Entry 6GKD (X-ray diffraction, 2.99 A resolution); this record covers chains A and B of the 18 polymer chains in the assembly.

== Chain A ==
Name: Cystic fibrosis transmembrane conductance regulator
Organism: Homo sapiens
Notes: EC 3.6.3.49; engineered mutation(s): del405-436
UniProt: Q20BJ8 (Q20BJ8_HUMAN); numbering as in UniProt; present here: 386-404, 437-646
Sequence (229 residues; row label = number of the first residue in the row; note: 32 numbers in that range are skipped by the numbering (no residue carries them; nothing is unmodelled there)):
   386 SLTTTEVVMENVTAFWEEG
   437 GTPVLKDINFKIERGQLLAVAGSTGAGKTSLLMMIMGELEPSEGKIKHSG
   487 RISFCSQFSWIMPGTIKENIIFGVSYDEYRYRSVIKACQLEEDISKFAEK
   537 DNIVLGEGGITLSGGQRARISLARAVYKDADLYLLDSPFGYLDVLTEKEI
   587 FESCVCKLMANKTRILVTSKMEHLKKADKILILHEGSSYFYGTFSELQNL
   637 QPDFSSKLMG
Not modelled in the structure: 386-388, 637-646
Differences from the reference sequence: expression tag (386)
Bound ions: Mg2+: Thr-465, Gln-493 (together with ATP)
Small-molecule neighbours: ATP (adenosine-5'-triphosphate): Trp-401, Val-440, Ser-459, Thr-460, Gly-461, Ala-462, Gly-463, Lys-464, Thr-465, Ser-466, Met-469, Gln-493
Reported in the primary citation:
  - mutagenesis - F508DEL: decreased binding to Nanobody G3a
  - mutagenesis - F508DEL: unchanged binding to Nanobody D12 (chain B)

== Chain B ==
Name: Nanobody D12
Organism: Lama glama
Notes: antibody fragment or engineered binder
Sequence (149 residues; row label = number of the first residue in the row):
     1 QVQLQESGGGLVQAGSSLRLACAATGSIRSINNMGWYRQAPGKQRGMVAI
    51 ITRVGNTDYADSVKGRFTISRDNAKNTVYLQMNSLKPEDTATYYCHAEIT
   101 EQSRPFYLTDDYWGQGTQVTVSSAAAHHHHHHGAAEQKLISEEDLNGAA
Not modelled in the structure: 127-149
Disulfide bonds: Cys-22/Cys-95

== How chain A and chain B interact ==
Contacting residue pairs (40; chain A residue first):
  Ala-457(A) / Leu-108(B)  hydrophobic
  Ser-459(A) / Tyr-107(B)
  Ser-549(A) / Asp-58(B)
  Gly-550(A) / Asp-58(B)  hydrogen bond (backbone-side chain)
  Gly-551(A) / Asp-58(B)  hydrogen bond (backbone-side chain)
  Gly-576(A) / Asn-33(B)  hydrogen bond (backbone-side chain)
  Tyr-577(A) / Ile-50(B)
  Tyr-577(A) / Thr-52(B)
  Tyr-577(A) / Asn-56(B)  hydrogen bond
  Leu-578(A) / Ile-50(B)
  Asp-579(A) / Tyr-37(B)
  Asp-579(A) / Met-47(B)
  Val-580(A) / Tyr-37(B)  hydrogen bond (backbone-side chain)
  Val-580(A) / His-96(B)
  Val-580(A) / Asp-111(B)
  Val-580(A) / Trp-113(B)  hydrophobic
  Leu-581(A) / Tyr-37(B)  hydrophobic
  Leu-581(A) / Arg-45(B)
  Ser-605(A) / Tyr-107(B)
  Ser-605(A) / Leu-108(B)
  Ser-605(A) / Thr-109(B)  hydrogen bond (backbone-backbone)
  Lys-606(A) / Glu-98(B)
  Lys-606(A) / Thr-109(B)
  Lys-606(A) / Asp-111(B)
  Met-607(A) / Arg-104(B)
  Met-607(A) / Leu-108(B)  hydrophobic
  Met-607(A) / Thr-109(B)  hydrogen bond (backbone-backbone)
  Met-607(A) / Asp-110(B)
  Glu-608(A) / Thr-109(B)
  Glu-608(A) / Asp-110(B)
  Glu-608(A) / Asp-111(B)  hydrogen bond (side chain-backbone)
  Leu-610(A) / Leu-108(B)  hydrophobic
  Ile-618(A) / Phe-106(B)  hydrophobic
  Ile-618(A) / Leu-108(B)  hydrophobic
  His-620(A) / Tyr-107(B)
  Tyr-625(A) / Phe-106(B)
  Phe-626(A) / Phe-106(B)  hydrophobic
  Leu-633(A) / Phe-106(B)  hydrophobic
  Leu-633(A) / Leu-108(B)  hydrophobic
  Leu-636(A) / Phe-106(B)  hydrophobic
Other interface residues (no listed pair), chain A (23 interface residues in all): Gly-458
Other interface residues (no listed pair), chain B (20 interface residues in all): Gly-46, Tyr-59

== Summary ==
23 residues of chain A face 20 of chain B across their interface, with 8 hydrogen bonds. Polar contacts
include Gly-550(A)/Asp-58(B), Gly-551(A)/Asp-58(B) and Gly-576(A)/Asn-33(B). Chain A binds ATP. The paper
reports that F508DEL of chain A reduces binding to Nanobody G3a; F508DEL of chain A leaves binding to Nanobody
D12 (chain B) unchanged.
Chain A is Cystic fibrosis transmembrane conductance regulator (Homo sapiens) and chain B is Nanobody D12
(Lama glama); the structure, human NBD1 of CFTR in complex with nanobodies D12 and G3a, was determined by
X-ray diffraction, deposited together with 6GJS and 6GK4.
